PDB entry 7ABF | electron microscopy, 3.90 A resolution | chains A and q of the 15 polymer chains in the assembly

[Chain A]
Protein: Pre-mRNA-processing-splicing factor 8
Organism: Homo sapiens
UniProtKB: Q6P2Q9 (PRP8_HUMAN); residue numbers follow UniProt; this construct covers 1-2335
Sequence (2335 residues; numbered 1 to 2335; the number before each row is that of its first residue):
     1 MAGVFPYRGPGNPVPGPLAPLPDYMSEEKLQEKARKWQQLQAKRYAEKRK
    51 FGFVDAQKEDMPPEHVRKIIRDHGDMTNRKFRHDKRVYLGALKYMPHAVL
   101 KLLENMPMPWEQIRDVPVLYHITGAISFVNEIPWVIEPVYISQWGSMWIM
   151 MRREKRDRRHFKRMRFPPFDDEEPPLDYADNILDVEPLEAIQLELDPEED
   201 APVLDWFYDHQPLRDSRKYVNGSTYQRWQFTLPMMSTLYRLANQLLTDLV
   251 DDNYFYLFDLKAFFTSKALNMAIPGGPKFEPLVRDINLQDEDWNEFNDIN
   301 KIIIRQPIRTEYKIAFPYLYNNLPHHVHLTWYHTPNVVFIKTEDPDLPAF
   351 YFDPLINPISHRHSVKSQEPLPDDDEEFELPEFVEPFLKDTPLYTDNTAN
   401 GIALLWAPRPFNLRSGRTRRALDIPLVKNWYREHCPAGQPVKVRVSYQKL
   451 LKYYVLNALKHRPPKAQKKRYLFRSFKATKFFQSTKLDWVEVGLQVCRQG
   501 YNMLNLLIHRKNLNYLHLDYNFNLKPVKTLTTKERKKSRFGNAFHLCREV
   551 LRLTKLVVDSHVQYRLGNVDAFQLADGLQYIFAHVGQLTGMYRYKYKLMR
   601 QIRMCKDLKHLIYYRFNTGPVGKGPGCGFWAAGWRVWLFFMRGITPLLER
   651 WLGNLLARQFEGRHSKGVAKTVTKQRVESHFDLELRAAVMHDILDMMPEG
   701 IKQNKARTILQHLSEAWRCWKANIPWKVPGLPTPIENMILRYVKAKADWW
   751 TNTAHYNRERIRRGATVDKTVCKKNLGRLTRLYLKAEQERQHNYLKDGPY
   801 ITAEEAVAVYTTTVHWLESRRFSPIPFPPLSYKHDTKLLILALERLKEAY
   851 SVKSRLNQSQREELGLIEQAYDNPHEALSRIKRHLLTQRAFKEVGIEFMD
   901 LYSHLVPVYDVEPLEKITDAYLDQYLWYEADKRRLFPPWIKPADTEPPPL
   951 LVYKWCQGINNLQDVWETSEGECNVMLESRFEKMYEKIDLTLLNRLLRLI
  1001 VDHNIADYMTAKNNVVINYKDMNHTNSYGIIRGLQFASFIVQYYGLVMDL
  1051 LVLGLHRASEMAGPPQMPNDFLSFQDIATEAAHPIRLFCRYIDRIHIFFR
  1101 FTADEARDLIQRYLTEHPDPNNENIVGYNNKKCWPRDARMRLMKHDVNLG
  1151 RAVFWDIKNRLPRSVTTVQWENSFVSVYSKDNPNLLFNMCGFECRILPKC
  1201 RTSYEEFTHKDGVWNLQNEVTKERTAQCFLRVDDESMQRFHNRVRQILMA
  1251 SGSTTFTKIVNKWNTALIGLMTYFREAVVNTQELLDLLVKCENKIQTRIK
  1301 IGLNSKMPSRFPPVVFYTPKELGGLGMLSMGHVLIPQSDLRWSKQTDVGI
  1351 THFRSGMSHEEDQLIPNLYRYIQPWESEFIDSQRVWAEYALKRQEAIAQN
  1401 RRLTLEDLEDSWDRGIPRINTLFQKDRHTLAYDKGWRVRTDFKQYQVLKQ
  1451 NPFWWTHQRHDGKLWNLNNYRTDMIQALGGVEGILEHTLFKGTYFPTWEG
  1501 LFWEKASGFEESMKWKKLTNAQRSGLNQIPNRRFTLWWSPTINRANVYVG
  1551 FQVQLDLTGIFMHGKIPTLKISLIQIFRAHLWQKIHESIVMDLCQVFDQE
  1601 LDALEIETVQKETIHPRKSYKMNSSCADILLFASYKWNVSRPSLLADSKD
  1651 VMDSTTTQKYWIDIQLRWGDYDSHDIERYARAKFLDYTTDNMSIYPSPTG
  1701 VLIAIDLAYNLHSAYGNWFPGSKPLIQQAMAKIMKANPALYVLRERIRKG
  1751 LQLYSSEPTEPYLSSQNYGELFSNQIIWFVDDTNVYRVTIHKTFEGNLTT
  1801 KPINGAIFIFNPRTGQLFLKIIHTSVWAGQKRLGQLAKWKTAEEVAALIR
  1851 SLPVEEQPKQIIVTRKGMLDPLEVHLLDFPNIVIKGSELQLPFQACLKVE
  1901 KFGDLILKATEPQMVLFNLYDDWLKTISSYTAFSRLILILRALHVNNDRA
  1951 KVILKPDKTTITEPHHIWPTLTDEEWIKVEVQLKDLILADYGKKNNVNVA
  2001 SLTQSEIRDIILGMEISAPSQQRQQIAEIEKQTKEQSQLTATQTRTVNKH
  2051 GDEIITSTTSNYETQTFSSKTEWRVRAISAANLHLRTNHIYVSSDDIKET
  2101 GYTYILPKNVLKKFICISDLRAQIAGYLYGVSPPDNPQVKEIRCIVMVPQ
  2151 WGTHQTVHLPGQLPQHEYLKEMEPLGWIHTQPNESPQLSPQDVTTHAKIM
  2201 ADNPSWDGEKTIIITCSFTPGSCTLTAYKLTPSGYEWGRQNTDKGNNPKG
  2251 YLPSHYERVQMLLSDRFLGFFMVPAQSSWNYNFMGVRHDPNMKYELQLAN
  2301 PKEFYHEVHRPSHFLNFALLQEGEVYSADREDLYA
Unresolved in the structure: 1-62, 664-676, 1504-1527, 1756-2335
Ligand contacts: inositol hexakisphosphate (IHP): K442, Y580, K609, H610, Y613, K623, G624, P625

[Chain q]
Protein: Ubiquitin-like protein 5
Organism: Homo sapiens
UniProtKB: Q9BZL1 (UBL5_HUMAN); residues 1-73 here = UniProt positions 1-73
Sequence (73 residues; each row starts with the number of its first residue):
     1 MIEVVCNDRLGKKVRVKCNTDDTIGDLKKLIAAQTGTRWNKIVLKKWYTI
    51 FKDHVSLGDYEIHDGMNLELYYQ

[Chain A / chain q interface]
Contacting residue pairs - 29 pairs, chain A then chain q:
  N523(A) - G36(q)
  L524(A) - L10(q)
  K525(A) - Y72(q)
  P526(A) - L10(q)
  P526(A) - Y71(q)  hydrophobic
  P526(A) - Y72(q)
  T529(A) - K45(q)
  T529(A) - Y48(q)  hydrogen bond
  T529(A) - Y71(q)
  R535(A) - D8(q)  salt bridge
  R535(A) - R9(q)
  R548(A) - G11(q)
  N1546(A) - H63(q)
  N1546(A) - D64(q)
  N1546(A) - G65(q)
  N1546(A) - M66(q)  hydrogen bond (side chain-backbone)
  G1550(A) - N67(q)
  Q1552(A) - K46(q)
  Q1552(A) - W47(q)
  Q1554(A) - W47(q)
  N1623(A) - Y48(q)
  R1678(A) - D59(q)
  Y1679(A) - D59(q)
  R1681(A) - D59(q)
  A1682(A) - D59(q)
  L1685(A) - H54(q)
  D1686(A) - K52(q)
  T1689(A) - H54(q)
  D1690(A) - K52(q)
Interface residues without a listed pair, chain A (26 interface residues in all): S538, H545, A1545, V1549, V1553, D1672
Interface residues without a listed pair, chain q (25 interface residues in all): T35, V55, G58, E61, E69, L70

[In short]
Chain A and chain q form an interface of 26 and 25 residues respectively; the contacts include 2 hydrogen
bonds and 1 salt bridge. Among the polar pairs are R535(A)-D8(q), T529(A)-Y48(q) and N1546(A)-M66(q). Chain A
binds inositol hexakisphosphate.
Here chain A is Pre-mRNA-processing-splicing factor 8 and chain q is Ubiquitin-like protein 5, both from Homo
sapiens. Entry 7ABF (Human pre-Bact-1 spliceosome core structure) was determined by electron microscopy (same
publication as 7AAV and 7ABH).
